6MVM - chains A and B; structure by X-ray diffraction, 1.90 A resolution.

== Chain A (and B) ==
Name: Transcriptional regulator LasR
Organism: Pseudomonas aeruginosa (strain UCBPP-PA14)
Notes: chain B of this document is another copy of the same molecule, construct and numbering; everything in this record applies to it too
UniProt: A0A0H2Z901 (A0A0H2Z901_PSEAB); residues 7-168 here = UniProt positions 7-168
Sequence (162 residues; numbered 7 to 168; the number before each row is that of its first residue):
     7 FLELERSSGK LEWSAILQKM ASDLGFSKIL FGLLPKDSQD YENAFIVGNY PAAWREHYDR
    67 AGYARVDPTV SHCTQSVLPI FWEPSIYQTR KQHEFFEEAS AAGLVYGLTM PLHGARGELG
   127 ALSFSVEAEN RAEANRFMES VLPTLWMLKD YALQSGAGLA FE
Differences from the reference sequence: engineered mutation Phe130 (Leu in A0A0H2Z901)
Residues lining bound ligands: K4G (3-oxo-N-[(3S)-2-oxooxolan-3-yl]tetradecanamide): Leu36, Gly38, Leu39, Leu40, Tyr47, Ala50, Ile52, Tyr56, Trp60, Arg61, Tyr64, Ala70, Asp73, Thr75, Val76, Cys79, Thr80, Trp88, Tyr93, Phe101, Ala105, Leu110, Thr115, Leu125, Gly126, Ala127, Ser129
From the paper describing this entry:
  - mutagenesis - T75V, Y93F, A127W (15- to 1000-fold): decreased signaling in response to 3OC12HSL
  - mutagenesis - T75V/Y93F/A127W: increased signaling in response to BB0272
  - mutagenesis - T75V/Y93F/A127W: increased signaling in response to BB0273
  - mutagenesis - T75V/Y93F/A127W: abolished signaling in response to 3OC12HSL

== How chain A and chain B interact ==
Residue-residue contacts (40):
  Thr80(A) with Ala121(B)
  Gln81(A) with Ala121(B); Gln160(B), hydrogen bond (backbone-side chain)
  Ser82(A) with Ala121(B); Gln160(B)
  Val83(A) with His119(B); Gly120(B); Ala121(B); Asp156(B); Gln160(B), hydrogen bond (backbone-side chain)
  Leu84(A) with Glu11(B); Asp156(B); Tyr157(B)
  His119(A) with Val83(B); His119(B); Ala121(B)
  Gly120(A) with His119(B)
  Ala121(A) with Thr80(B); Gln81(B); Ser82(B); His119(B)
  Leu148(A) with Met153(B), hydrophobic
  Pro149(A) with Met153(B)
  Trp152(A) with Trp152(B); Met153(B), hydrophobic; Asp156(B), hydrogen bond; Tyr157(B), hydrophobic
  Met153(A) with Pro149(B), hydrophobic; Trp152(B), hydrophobic
  Lys155(A) with Asp156(B), salt bridge
  Asp156(A) with Val83(B); Leu84(B); Trp152(B), hydrogen bond; Lys155(B), salt bridge
  Tyr157(A) with Leu84(B), hydrophobic; Trp152(B), hydrophobic
  Leu159(A) with Val83(B), hydrophobic
  Gln160(A) with Gln81(B), hydrogen bond (side chain-backbone); Ser82(B), hydrogen bond; Val83(B), hydrogen bond (side chain-backbone)
Other interface residues (no listed pair), chain B (17 interface residues in all): Leu159

== In short ==
The chain A/chain B interface involves 17 residues from each chain, with 7 hydrogen bonds and 2 salt bridges.
Polar contacts include Lys155(A)-Asp156(B), Gln81(A)-Gln160(B) and Val83(A)-Gln160(B). From the paper: T75V,
Y93F and A127W of chain A reduce signaling in response to 3OC12HSL; T75V/Y93F/A127W of chain A increase
signaling in response to BB0272.
Chain A and chain B are both Transcriptional regulator LasR (Pseudomonas aeruginosa (strain UCBPP-PA14)); the
structure, LasR LBD L130F:3OC14HSL complex, was determined by X-ray diffraction (same publication as 6MWL,
6MWW and 6MWZ).
